Entry 2X53 (X-ray diffraction, 3.90 A resolution); this record covers chains G and Z of the 27 polymer chains in the assembly.

== Chain G ==
Molecule: Putative receptor binding protein
Organism: Lactococcus phage P2
UniProtKB: Q1RNF7 (Q1RNF7_9CAUD); residue numbers follow UniProt; this construct covers 2-264
Chain sequence (263 residues; row label = number of the first residue in the row):
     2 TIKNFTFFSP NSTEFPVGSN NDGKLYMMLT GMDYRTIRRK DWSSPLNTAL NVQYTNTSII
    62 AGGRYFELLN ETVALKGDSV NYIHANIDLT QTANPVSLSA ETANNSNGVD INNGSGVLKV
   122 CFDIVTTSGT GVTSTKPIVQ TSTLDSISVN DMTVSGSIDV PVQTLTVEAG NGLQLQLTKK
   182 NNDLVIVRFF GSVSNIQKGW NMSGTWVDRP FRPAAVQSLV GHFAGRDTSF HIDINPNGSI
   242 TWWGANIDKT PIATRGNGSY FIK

== Chain Z ==
Molecule: ORF16
Organism: Lactococcus phage P2
Chain sequence (375 residues; row label = number of the first residue in the row):
     1 MLEANVYDNF NPNYYNISDF SMPNGKKEKR GLPIPKARCQ VINYELWETG YLYTSSATLT
    61 VSVEVGDIVQ ILFPEVVPIE EALGKKKKLN LDMVYLVTDV DESNKATLKN YFWAMIESLD
   121 VPNAITKTTN FAIIDYLIDP NKNNLMSYGY FFNSSIFAGK ATINRKAETS SAHDVAKRIF
   181 SKVQFQPTTT IQHAPSETDP RNLLFINFAS RNWNRKRITT RVDIKQSVTM DTETIVDRSA
   241 YNFAVVFVKN KATDDYTDPP KMYIAKNNGD VIDYSTYHGD GTDLPDVRTA KTLFYDRDDH
   301 GNPPELSTIK VEISPSTIVT RLIFNQNELL PLYVNDLVDI WYEGKLYSGY IADRVKTEFN
   361 DRLIFVESGD KPNVI
Not modelled in the structure: 373-375

== Interface between chain G and chain Z ==
Contacting residue pairs (16):
  K77(G) with R211(Z); Y333(Z)
  G78(G) with R211(Z), hydrogen bond (backbone-side chain)
  D79(G) with R211(Z), hydrogen bond (backbone-side chain); N212(Z), hydrogen bond (backbone-side chain); K216(Z); I218(Z)
  S80(G) with R211(Z), hydrogen bond
  V81(G) with K86(Z)
  Y83(G) with K86(Z)
  T103(G) with P78(Z); K86(Z); K88(Z)
  A104(G) with K88(Z)
  N106(G) with K88(Z)
  G130(G) with I218(Z)
Also at the interface, not in a pair above, chain G (11 interface residues in all): T128
Also at the interface, not in a pair above, chain Z (9 interface residues in all): V76

== In short ==
Chain G and chain Z form an interface of 11 and 9 residues respectively; the contacts include 4 hydrogen
bonds. Polar contacts include G78(G)-R211(Z), D79(G)-R211(Z) and D79(G)-N212(Z).
Chain G is Putative receptor binding protein and chain Z is ORF16, both from Lactococcus phage P2; the
structure, Structure of the phage p2 baseplate in its activated conformation with Sr, was determined by X-ray
diffraction (same publication as 4V5I and 2WZP).
